7B2H - chains B and E of the 6 polymer chains in the assembly; structure by X-ray diffraction, 2.12 A resolution.

Chain B (and E):
Name: Methyl-coenzyme M reductase I subunit beta
Organism: Methanothermobacter marburgensis (strain ATCC BAA-927 / DSM 2133 / JCM 14651 / NBRC 100331 / OCM 82 / Marburg)
Notes: EC 2.8.4.1; engineered mutation(s): wild-type; chain E of this document is another copy of the same molecule, construct and numbering; everything in this record applies to it too
UniProtKB: P11560 (MCRB_METTM); numbering as in UniProt (aligned over 1-443)
Sequence (443 residues; numbered 1 to 443; the number before each row is that of its first residue):
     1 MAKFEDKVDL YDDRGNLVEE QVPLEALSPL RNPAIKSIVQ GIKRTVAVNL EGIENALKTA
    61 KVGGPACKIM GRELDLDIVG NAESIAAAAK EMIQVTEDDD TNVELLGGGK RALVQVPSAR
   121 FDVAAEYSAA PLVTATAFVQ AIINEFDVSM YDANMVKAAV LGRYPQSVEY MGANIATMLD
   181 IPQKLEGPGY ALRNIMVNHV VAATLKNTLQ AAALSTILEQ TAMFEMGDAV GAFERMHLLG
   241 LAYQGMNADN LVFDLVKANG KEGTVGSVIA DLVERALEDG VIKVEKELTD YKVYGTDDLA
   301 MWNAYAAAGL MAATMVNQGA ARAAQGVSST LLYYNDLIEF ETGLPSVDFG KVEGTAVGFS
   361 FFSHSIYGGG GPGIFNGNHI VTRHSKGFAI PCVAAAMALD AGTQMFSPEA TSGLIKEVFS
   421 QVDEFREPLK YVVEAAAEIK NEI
Unresolved in the structure: 1 (chain E: 1-2)
Metal / ion sites: Mg2+ site 1 near Lys3 (its only coordinating residue here); Mg2+ site 2 near Asp13 (its only coordinating residue here); Mg2+ site 3 near Asp147 (its only coordinating residue here); Mg2+ site 4 near Asp271 (its only coordinating residue here); K+: Asn303, Pro345, Ser346
Ligand contacts:
  - 1-thioethanesulfonic acid (COM): Phe361, Ser365, Tyr367
  - factor 430 (F43): Ser365, Ile366, Tyr367
  - Coenzyme B (TP7): Phe361, Phe362, Tyr367, Gly368, Gly369, His379, Ile380, Val381
  - xenon (XE), molecule 1: Gln40, Lys43, Phe121
  - xenon (XE), molecule 2: Thr45, Val46, Ala47, Ala176, Thr177, Ile415, Phe419
  - xenon (XE), molecule 3: Ala135, Thr136, Val139, Lys157, Leu161
  - xenon (XE), molecule 4: Met236, Leu299, Ala300, Phe349
  - xenon (XE), molecule 5: Gly402, Thr403, Gln404, Met405
Curated features (UniProtKB/Swiss-Prot):
  - binding site (coenzyme M): Tyr367
  - binding site (coenzyme B): Gly369

How chain B and chain E interact:
Contacting residue pairs (83; chain B residue first):
  Lys3(B) - Gln94(E)
  Pro29(B) - Val123(E)
  Leu30(B) - Arg120(E)
  Leu30(B) - Val123(E)  hydrophobic
  Arg31(B) - Val95(E)
  Arg31(B) - Thr96(E)
  Val39(B) - Val123(E)
  Gln40(B) - Asp122(E)  hydrogen bond (side chain-backbone)
  Lys43(B) - Ala124(E)  hydrogen bond (side chain-backbone)
  Lys43(B) - Ala125(E)  hydrogen bond (side chain-backbone)
  Met92(B) - Gly231(E)
  Val95(B) - Arg31(E)
  Thr96(B) - Arg31(E)
  Arg120(B) - Leu30(E)
  Asp122(B) - Lys36(E)  salt bridge
  Asp122(B) - Gln40(E)  hydrogen bond (backbone-side chain)
  Val123(B) - Pro29(E)
  Val123(B) - Val39(E)
  Val123(B) - Leu192(E)
  Val123(B) - Thr221(E)
  Ala124(B) - Lys43(E)  hydrogen bond (backbone-side chain)
  Ala124(B) - Glu225(E)
  Ala125(B) - Lys43(E)  hydrogen bond (backbone-side chain)
  Ala125(B) - Glu126(E)
  Ala125(B) - Tyr127(E)
  Ala125(B) - Ala191(E)  hydrophobic
  Ala125(B) - Glu225(E)  hydrogen bond (backbone-side chain)
  Glu126(B) - Ala125(E)
  Glu126(B) - Glu126(E)
  Glu126(B) - Leu185(E)
  Glu126(B) - Pro188(E)
  Glu126(B) - Gly189(E)  hydrogen bond (side chain-backbone)
  Glu126(B) - Glu225(E)  hydrogen bond (backbone-side chain)
  Tyr127(B) - Ala125(E)
  Ser128(B) - Pro188(E)
  Ser128(B) - Gly189(E)
  Ala129(B) - Glu225(E)
  Leu132(B) - Pro188(E)
  Leu132(B) - Glu225(E)
  Leu132(B) - Met226(E)
  Val133(B) - Phe224(E)
  Thr136(B) - Gly227(E)
  Thr136(B) - Val230(E)
  Gln140(B) - Val230(E)  hydrogen bond (side chain-backbone)
  Gln140(B) - Gly231(E)
  Gln140(B) - Ala232(E)  hydrogen bond (side chain-backbone)
  Tyr164(B) - Gly187(E)
  Tyr164(B) - Pro188(E)
  Tyr170(B) - Pro188(E)
  Pro182(B) - Leu185(E)  hydrophobic
  Gln183(B) - Gln183(E)
  Gln183(B) - Leu185(E)  hydrogen bond (side chain-backbone)
  Gln183(B) - Glu186(E)
  Gln183(B) - Gly187(E)
  Gln183(B) - Pro188(E)
  Leu185(B) - Glu126(E)
  Leu185(B) - Gln183(E)  hydrogen bond (backbone-side chain)
  Glu186(B) - Gln183(E)
  Gly187(B) - Tyr164(E)
  Gly187(B) - Gln183(E)
  Pro188(B) - Glu126(E)
  Pro188(B) - Ser128(E)
  Pro188(B) - Leu132(E)
  Pro188(B) - Tyr164(E)
  Pro188(B) - Tyr170(E)
  Pro188(B) - Gln183(E)
  Gly189(B) - Glu126(E)  hydrogen bond (backbone-side chain)
  Gly189(B) - Ser128(E)
  Ala191(B) - Ala125(E)  hydrophobic
  Thr221(B) - Val123(E)
  Phe224(B) - Val133(E)
  Glu225(B) - Ala124(E)
  Glu225(B) - Ala125(E)  hydrogen bond (side chain-backbone)
  Glu225(B) - Glu126(E)  hydrogen bond (side chain-backbone)
  Glu225(B) - Ala129(E)
  Glu225(B) - Leu132(E)
  Met226(B) - Leu132(E)
  Gly227(B) - Thr136(E)
  Val230(B) - Thr136(E)
  Val230(B) - Gln140(E)  hydrogen bond (backbone-side chain)
  Gly231(B) - Met92(E)
  Gly231(B) - Gln140(E)
  Ala232(B) - Gln140(E)  hydrogen bond (backbone-side chain)
Other interface residues (no listed pair), chain B (47 interface residues in all): Ile35, Lys36, Ile181, Tyr190, Leu192, Phe233
Other interface residues (no listed pair), chain E (49 interface residues in all): Lys3, Ile35, Glu91, Ile181, Pro182, Tyr190, Phe233

Summary:
47 residues of chain B and 49 residues of chain E are in contact; the contacts include 18 hydrogen bonds and 1
salt bridge. Among the polar pairs are Asp122(B)-Lys36(E), Gln40(B)-Asp122(E) and Lys43(B)-Ala124(E).
Chain B and chain E are both Methyl-coenzyme M reductase I subunit beta (Methanothermobacter marburgensis
(strain ATCC BAA-927 / DSM 2133 / JCM 14651 / NBRC 100331 / OCM 82 / Marburg)); the structure, Crystal
structure of the methyl-coenzyme M reductase from Methanothermobacter Marburgensis derivatized with xenon, was
determined by X-ray diffraction (same publication as 7B2C).
